PDB entry 7QDZ | electron microscopy, 3.60 A resolution | chains A and C of the 5 polymer chains in the assembly

== Chain A ==
Protein: Helicase SKI2W
From: Homo sapiens
Notes: EC 3.6.4.-
UniProt: Q15477 (SKIV2_HUMAN); residues 1-1246 here = UniProt positions 1-1246
Chain sequence (1246 residues; each row starts with the number of its first residue):
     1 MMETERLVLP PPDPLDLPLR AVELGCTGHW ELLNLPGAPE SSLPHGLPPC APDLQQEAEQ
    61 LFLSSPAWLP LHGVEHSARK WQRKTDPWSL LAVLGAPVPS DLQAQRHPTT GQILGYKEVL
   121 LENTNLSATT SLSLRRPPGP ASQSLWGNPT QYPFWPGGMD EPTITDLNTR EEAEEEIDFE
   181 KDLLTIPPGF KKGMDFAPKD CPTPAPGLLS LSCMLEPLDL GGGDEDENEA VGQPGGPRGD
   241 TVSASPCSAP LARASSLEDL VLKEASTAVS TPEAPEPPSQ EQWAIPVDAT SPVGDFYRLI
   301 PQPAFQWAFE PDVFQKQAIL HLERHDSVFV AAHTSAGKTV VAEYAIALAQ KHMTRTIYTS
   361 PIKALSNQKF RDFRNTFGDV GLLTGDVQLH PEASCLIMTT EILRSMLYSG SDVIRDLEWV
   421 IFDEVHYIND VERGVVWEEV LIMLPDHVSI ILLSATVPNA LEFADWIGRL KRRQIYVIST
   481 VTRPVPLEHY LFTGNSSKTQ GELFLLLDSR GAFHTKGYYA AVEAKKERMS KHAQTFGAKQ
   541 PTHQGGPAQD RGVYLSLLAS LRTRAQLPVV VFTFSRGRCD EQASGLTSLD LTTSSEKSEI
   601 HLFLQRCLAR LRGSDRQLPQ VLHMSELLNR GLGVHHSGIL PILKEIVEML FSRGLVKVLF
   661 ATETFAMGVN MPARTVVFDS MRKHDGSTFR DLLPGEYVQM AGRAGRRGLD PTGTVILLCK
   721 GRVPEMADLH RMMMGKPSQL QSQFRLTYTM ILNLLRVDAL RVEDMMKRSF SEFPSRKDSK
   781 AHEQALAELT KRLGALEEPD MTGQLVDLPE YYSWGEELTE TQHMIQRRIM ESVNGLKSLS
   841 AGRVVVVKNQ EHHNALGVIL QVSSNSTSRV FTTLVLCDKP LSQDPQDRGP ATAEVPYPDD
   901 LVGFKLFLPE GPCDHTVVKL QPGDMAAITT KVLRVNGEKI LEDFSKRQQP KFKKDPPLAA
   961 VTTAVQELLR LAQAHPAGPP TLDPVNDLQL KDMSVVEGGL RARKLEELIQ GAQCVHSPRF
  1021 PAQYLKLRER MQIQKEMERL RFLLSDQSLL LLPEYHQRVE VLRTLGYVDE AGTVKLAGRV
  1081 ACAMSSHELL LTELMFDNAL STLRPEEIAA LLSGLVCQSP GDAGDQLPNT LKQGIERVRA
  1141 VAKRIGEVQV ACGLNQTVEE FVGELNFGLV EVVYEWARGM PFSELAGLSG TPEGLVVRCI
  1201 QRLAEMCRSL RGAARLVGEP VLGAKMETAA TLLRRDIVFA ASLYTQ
Disordered / not traced: 202-204, 210-250, 264-280, 530-545
UniProt features mapped onto this chain:
  - motif: Asp423 to His426 (DEVH box)
  - binding site (ATP): Ala332 to Thr339
  - modified residue (Phosphoserine): Ser245, Ser256
  - natural variant: Leu183 (L183V: In a breast cancer sample), Val341 (V341G: In THES2), Met765 (M765I: In a colorectal cancer sample)
  - mutagenesis: Glu424 (E424Q: Abolished helicase activity)
Reported in the primary citation:
  - disease-associated variants - R888DEL (proposed by the authors, not directly observed)
  - disease-associated variants - E438K, W466G, R483C, Q1034DEL (citing earlier work)
  - mutagenesis - E424Q: abolished catalytic activity
  - disease-associated variants - V341G: abolished catalytic activity
  - disease-associated variants - A332P, E438K, R483C: decreased catalytic activity (proposed by the authors, not directly observed)

== Chain C ==
Protein: WD repeat-containing protein 61
From: Homo sapiens
UniProt: Q9GZS3 (WDR61_HUMAN); residue numbers follow UniProt; this construct covers 1-305
Chain sequence (305 residues; numbered 1 to 305; the number before each row is that of its first residue):
     1 MTNQYGILFK QEQAHDDAIW SVAWGTNKKE NSETVVTGSL DDLVKVWKWR DERLDLQWSL
    61 EGHQLGVVSV DISHTLPIAA SSSLDAHIRL WDLENGKQIK SIDAGPVDAW TLAFSPDSQY
   121 LATGTHVGKV NIFGVESGKK EYSLDTRGKF ILSIAYSPDG KYLASGAIDG IINIFDIATG
   181 KLLHTLEGHA MPIRSLTFSP DSQLLVTASD DGYIKIYDVQ HANLAGTLSG HASWVLNVAF
   241 CPDDTHFVSS SSDKSVKVWD VGTRTCVHTF FDHQDQVWGV KYNGNGSKIV SVGDDQEIHI
   301 YDCPI
UniProt features mapped onto this chain:
  - modified residue: Met1 (N-acetylmethionine), Thr2 (N-acetylthreonine)

== Interface between chain A and chain C ==
Pairs across the interface (8; chain A residue first):
  Ser144(A) - Met1(C)
  Gln388(A) - Met1(C)
  Gln388(A) - Thr2(C)
  Leu389(A) - Gln4(C)
  Arg612(A) - Lys10(C)
  Arg1208(A) - Met1(C)
  Thr1231(A) - Phe271(C)
  Ala1241(A) - Gln4(C)
Other interface residues (no listed pair), chain A (14 interface residues in all): Leu145, Asp386, Arg610, Arg1234, Arg1235, Thr1245, Gln1246
Other interface residues (no listed pair), chain C (10 interface residues in all): Ile7, Leu8, His268, Thr269, Gln274

== Summary ==
14 residues of chain A and 10 residues of chain C are in contact. Curated annotation (UniProt) lists 8
ATP-binding residues and one mutagenesis site on chain A. The paper reports that A332P, E438K and R483C of
chain A reduce catalytic activity; E424Q and V341G of chain A abolish catalytic activity.
Here chain A is Helicase SKI2W and chain C is WD repeat-containing protein 61, both from Homo sapiens. Entry
7QDZ (80S-bound human SKI complex in the closed state) was determined by electron microscopy (same publication
as 7QDY, 7QE0, 7QDR and 7QDS).
